8TMI - chains B and C of the 9 polymer chains in the assembly; structure by electron microscopy, 3.30 A resolution.

[Chain B (and C)]
Molecule: Cobalt/magnesium transport protein CorA
From: Thermotoga maritima
Notes: chain C of this document is another copy of the same molecule, construct and numbering; everything in this record applies to it too
Reference sequence: Q9WZ31 (CORA_THEMA); residue numbers follow UniProt; this construct covers 1-351
Chain sequence (373 residues; numbered -21 to 351; the number before each row is that of its first residue; numbers below 1 keep their minus sign (Met-21 is residue -21)):
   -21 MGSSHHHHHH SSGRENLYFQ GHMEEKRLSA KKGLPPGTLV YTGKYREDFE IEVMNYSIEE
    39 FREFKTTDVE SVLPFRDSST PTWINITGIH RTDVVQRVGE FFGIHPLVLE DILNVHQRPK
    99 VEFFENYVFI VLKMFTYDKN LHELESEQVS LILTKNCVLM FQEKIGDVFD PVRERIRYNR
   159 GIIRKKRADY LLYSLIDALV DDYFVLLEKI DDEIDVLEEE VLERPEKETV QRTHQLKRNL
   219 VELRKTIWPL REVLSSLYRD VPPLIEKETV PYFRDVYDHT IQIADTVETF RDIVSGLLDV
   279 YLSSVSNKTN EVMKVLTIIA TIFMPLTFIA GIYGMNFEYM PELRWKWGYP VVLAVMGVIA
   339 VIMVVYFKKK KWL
Disordered / not traced: -21 to 0 (chain C: -21 to 16)
Sequence notes: initiating methionine (-21); expression tag (-20 to 0)
Swiss-Prot annotation at these positions:
  - motif: Gly312 to Asn314 (Probable selectivity filter)
  - site: Asn288 (Essential for ion permeation), Leu294 (Important for closing the ion permeation pathway in the closed state), Thr295 (Threonine that confers selectivity for Co(2+) transport)
  - mutagenesis: Asp89 (D89F/K: Decreases ion transport), Asp253 (D253K: Increases protein stability. Decreases ion transport), Leu280 (L280A: Decreases ion transport), Asn288 (N288L: Abolishes Co(2+) uptake), Met291 (M291A: No effect on ion transport), Leu294 (L294A/V: Increases ion transport by suppression of an obstruction in the transmembrane ion permeation pathway), Thr295 (T295L: Strongly reduces Co(2+) uptake. Abolishes Co(2+) uptake; when associated with L-299; T295M: Strongly reduces Co(2+) uptake ...), Thr299 (T299L: Reduces Co(2+) uptake. Abolishes Co(2+) uptake; when associated with L-295; T299M: No effect on Co(2+) uptake; T299S: Abolishes Co(2+) uptake), Pro303 (P303A/G/I: Increases ion transport by suppression of a kink in the transmembrane ion permeation pathway), Thr305 (T305L: Abolishes Co(2+) uptake), Ile310 (I310A: Increases ion transport), Tyr311 (Y311A: Abolishes pentamerization. Abolishes ion transport; Y311F: No effect on pentamerization. No effect on ion transport), 7 further mutagenesis entries in UniProt

[How chain B and chain C interact]
Contacting residue pairs (51):
  Asp190(B) - Lys223(C)  salt bridge
  Asp193(B) - Val219(C)
  Glu197(B) - Arg216(C)  salt bridge
  Leu200(B) - His212(C)
  Leu200(B) - Leu280(C)  hydrophobic
  Ser281(B) - Leu280(C)  hydrogen bond (side chain-backbone)
  Asn285(B) - Tyr279(C)
  Asn288(B) - Val283(C)  hydrogen bond (side chain-backbone)
  Asn288(B) - Lys286(C)
  Asn288(B) - Thr287(C)  hydrogen bond
  Met291(B) - Thr287(C)
  Met291(B) - Val290(C)  hydrophobic
  Met291(B) - Met291(C)  hydrophobic
  Lys292(B) - Lys205(C)
  Lys292(B) - Lys286(C)
  Lys292(B) - Val290(C)
  Leu294(B) - Leu294(C)  hydrophobic
  Thr295(B) - Val290(C)
  Thr295(B) - Leu294(C)
  Ala298(B) - Leu294(C)  hydrophobic
  Thr299(B) - Ile297(C)
  Met302(B) - Phe301(C)  hydrophobic
  Met302(B) - Met302(C)  hydrophobic
  Pro303(B) - Phe301(C)  hydrophobic
  Phe306(B) - Phe301(C)  hydrophobic
  Phe306(B) - Leu304(C)  hydrophobic
  Phe306(B) - Thr305(C)
  Phe306(B) - Met334(C)  hydrophobic
  Gly309(B) - Ala308(C)
  Ile310(B) - Ala308(C)
  Tyr311(B) - Tyr327(C)
  Met313(B) - Gly312(C)
  Met313(B) - Tyr327(C)  hydrophobic
  Met313(B) - Leu331(C)  hydrophobic
  Asn314(B) - Met313(C)  hydrogen bond (side chain-backbone)
  Asn314(B) - Asn314(C)
  Phe315(B) - Glu320(C)
  Phe315(B) - Gly326(C)
  Phe315(B) - Tyr327(C)
  Glu316(B) - Leu321(C)
  Tyr317(B) - Leu321(C)
  Tyr317(B) - Trp323(C)
  Tyr317(B) - Lys324(C)
  Tyr317(B) - Trp325(C)
  Met318(B) - Trp325(C)  hydrophobic
  Met318(B) - Pro328(C)
  Glu320(B) - Tyr327(C)
  Lys349(B) - Arg202(C)
  Lys349(B) - Glu204(C)  salt bridge
  Trp350(B) - Val290(C)  hydrophobic
  Leu351(B) - Lys205(C)
Other interface residues (no listed pair), chain B (34 interface residues in all): Val278, Ser284, Glu289, Thr305, Lys348
Other interface residues (no listed pair), chain C (40 interface residues in all): Pro203, Val208, Leu276, Glu289, Val293, Ala298

[Overview]
Chain B and chain C form an interface of 34 and 40 residues respectively, with 4 hydrogen bonds and 3 salt
bridges. Among the polar pairs are Asp190(B)-Lys223(C), Glu197(B)-Arg216(C) and Lys349(B)-Glu204(C). UniProt
lists 19 mutagenesis sites on chain B.
Chain B and chain C are both Cobalt/magnesium transport protein CorA (Thermotoga maritima); the structure,
Cryo-EM structure of CorA in complex with conformation-specific synthetic antibody C18 and 100 uM MgCl2, State
..., was determined by electron microscopy.
